PDB entry 2H3D | X-ray diffraction, 2.10 A resolution | chains A and B

# Chain A (and B)
Molecule: Nicotinamide phosphoribosyltransferase
Source organism: Mus musculus
Notes: EC 2.4.2.12; chain B of this document is another copy of the same molecule, construct and numbering; everything in this record applies to it too
Reference sequence: Q99KQ4 (NAMPT_MOUSE); residue numbers follow UniProt; this construct covers 1-491
Amino-acid sequence (494 residues; each row starts with the number of its first residue; numbers below 1 keep their minus sign (Gly-2 is residue -2)):
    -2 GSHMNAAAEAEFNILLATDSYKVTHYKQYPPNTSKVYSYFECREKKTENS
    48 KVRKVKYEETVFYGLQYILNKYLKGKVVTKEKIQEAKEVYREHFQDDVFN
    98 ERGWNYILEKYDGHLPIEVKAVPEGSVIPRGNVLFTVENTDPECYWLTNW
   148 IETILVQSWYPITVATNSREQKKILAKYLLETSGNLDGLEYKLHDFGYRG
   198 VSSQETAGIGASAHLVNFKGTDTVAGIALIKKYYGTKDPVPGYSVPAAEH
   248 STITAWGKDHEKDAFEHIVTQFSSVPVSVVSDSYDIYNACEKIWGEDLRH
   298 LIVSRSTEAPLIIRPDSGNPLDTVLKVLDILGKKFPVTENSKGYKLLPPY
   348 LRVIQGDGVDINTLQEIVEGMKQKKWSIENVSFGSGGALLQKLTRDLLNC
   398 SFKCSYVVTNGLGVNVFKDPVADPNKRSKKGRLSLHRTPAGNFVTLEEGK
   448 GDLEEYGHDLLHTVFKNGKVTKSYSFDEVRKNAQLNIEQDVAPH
Unresolved in the structure: -2 to 7, 42-52, 484-491 (chain B: -2 to 8, 42-52, 484-491)
Construct notes: modified residue (1, 368)
Modified / non-standard residues: Mse1 (selenomethionine); Mse368 (selenomethionine; parent Met)
Ligand contacts:
  - beta-nicotinamide ribose monophosphate (NMN), molecule 1: Asp16, Tyr18, Arg392, Asp393
  - beta-nicotinamide ribose monophosphate (NMN), molecule 2: Phe193, Arg196, Asp219, Ala244, Arg311, Asp313, Gly353, Ser382, Gly383, Gly384
Swiss-Prot annotation at these positions:
  - binding site (diphosphate): Arg196, His247, Arg311
  - binding site (beta-nicotinamide D-ribonucleotide): Asp219, Arg311 to Asp313, Gly353, Asp354, Gly384, Arg392
  - modified residue: Mse1 (N-acetylmethionine), Tyr188 (Phosphotyrosine), Ser472 (Phosphoserine)

# Interface between chain A and chain B
Pairs across the interface - 206 pairs, chain A then chain B:
  Phe9(A) - Gln201(B)
  Leu13(A) - Tyr195(B)
  Leu13(A) - Val221(B)
  Ala14(A) - Tyr195(B)
  Ala14(A) - Gln201(B)
  Thr15(A) - Tyr195(B)
  Thr15(A) - Asp219(B)
  Thr15(A) - Val221(B)
  Asp16(A) - Tyr195(B)
  Asp16(A) - Arg196(B)  salt bridge
  Asp16(A) - Asp219(B)
  Ser17(A) - Thr218(B)
  Ser17(A) - Asp219(B)  hydrogen bond (backbone-backbone)
  Ser17(A) - Val221(B)
  Ser17(A) - Ser241(B)
  Tyr18(A) - Arg196(B)  hydrogen bond
  Tyr18(A) - Asp219(B)  hydrogen bond (backbone-side chain)
  Tyr18(A) - Ala244(B)
  Tyr18(A) - Ala245(B)
  Tyr18(A) - Glu246(B)  hydrogen bond
  Lys19(A) - Arg196(B)
  Lys19(A) - Glu246(B)  salt bridge
  Thr21(A) - Pro243(B)
  Thr21(A) - Ala244(B)
  Thr21(A) - Phe269(B)
  His22(A) - Ala244(B)  hydrogen bond (side chain-backbone)
  His22(A) - Glu246(B)  salt bridge
  His22(A) - Thr249(B)
  Lys24(A) - His264(B)
  Lys24(A) - Gln268(B)
  Gln25(A) - Ala244(B)  hydrogen bond (side chain-backbone)
  Gln25(A) - Ala245(B)
  Gln25(A) - Thr249(B)  hydrogen bond
  Gln25(A) - Trp253(B)  hydrogen bond (backbone-side chain)
  Gln25(A) - Ile265(B)
  Gln25(A) - Phe269(B)
  Tyr26(A) - Ser248(B)  hydrogen bond
  Tyr26(A) - Thr249(B)
  Tyr26(A) - Ala252(B)  hydrophobic
  Tyr26(A) - Trp253(B)
  Pro27(A) - Ala252(B)
  Pro27(A) - Trp253(B)
  Pro28(A) - Trp253(B)
  Tyr69(A) - Gln201(B)
  Tyr87(A) - Val221(B)
  Glu89(A) - Pro236(B)
  Glu89(A) - Val237(B)
  Glu89(A) - Pro238(B)
  His90(A) - Thr218(B)  hydrogen bond (side chain-backbone)
  His90(A) - Gly239(B)  hydrogen bond (side chain-backbone)
  His90(A) - Tyr240(B)
  His90(A) - Ser241(B)  hydrogen bond (backbone-backbone)
  Phe91(A) - Ser241(B)
  Phe91(A) - Val242(B)
  Gln92(A) - Val237(B)
  Asn146(A) - Glu246(B)
  Asn146(A) - Ser248(B)  hydrogen bond
  Glu149(A) - Arg196(B)  salt bridge
  Glu149(A) - Glu246(B)
  Thr150(A) - Tyr195(B)
  Thr150(A) - Arg196(B)
  Ile151(A) - Gln201(B)
  Val153(A) - Arg196(B)
  Gln154(A) - Tyr195(B)  hydrogen bond (side chain-backbone)
  Gln154(A) - Val198(B)
  Gln154(A) - Ser200(B)
  Gln154(A) - Gln201(B)  hydrogen bond
  Trp156(A) - Arg196(B)  hydrogen bond (side chain-backbone)
  Trp156(A) - Gly197(B)
  Trp156(A) - Val198(B)  hydrogen bond (side chain-backbone)
  Trp156(A) - Ser199(B)
  Trp156(A) - Gln388(B)
  Tyr157(A) - Ser199(B)
  Tyr195(A) - Leu13(B)
  Tyr195(A) - Ala14(B)
  Tyr195(A) - Thr15(B)
  Tyr195(A) - Asp16(B)
  Tyr195(A) - Thr150(B)
  Tyr195(A) - Gln154(B)  hydrogen bond (backbone-side chain)
  Arg196(A) - Asp16(B)  salt bridge
  Arg196(A) - Tyr18(B)  hydrogen bond
  Arg196(A) - Glu149(B)  salt bridge
  Arg196(A) - Thr150(B)
  Arg196(A) - Val153(B)
  Arg196(A) - Trp156(B)  hydrogen bond (backbone-side chain)
  Arg196(A) - Arg392(B)
  Gly197(A) - Trp156(B)
  Val198(A) - Gln154(B)
  Val198(A) - Trp156(B)  hydrogen bond (backbone-side chain)
  Ser199(A) - Tyr157(B)
  Ser199(A) - Ser199(B)  hydrogen bond
  Ser199(A) - Thr203(B)  hydrogen bond
  Ser200(A) - Gln154(B)
  Ser200(A) - Ser200(B)  hydrogen bond
  Ser200(A) - Glu202(B)
  Ser200(A) - Thr203(B)  hydrogen bond
  Ser200(A) - Ile206(B)
  Gln201(A) - Phe9(B)
  Gln201(A) - Ala14(B)
  Gln201(A) - Tyr69(B)
  Gln201(A) - Ile151(B)
  Gln201(A) - Gln154(B)  hydrogen bond
  Gln201(A) - Glu202(B)  hydrogen bond (backbone-side chain)
  Glu202(A) - Ser200(B)
  Glu202(A) - Gln201(B)  hydrogen bond (side chain-backbone)
  Glu202(A) - Glu202(B)  hydrogen bond (backbone-side chain)
  Thr203(A) - Ser199(B)  hydrogen bond
  Thr203(A) - Ser200(B)  hydrogen bond
  Thr203(A) - Thr203(B)  hydrogen bond
  Ile206(A) - Ser199(B)
  Ile206(A) - Ser200(B)
  Thr218(A) - Ser17(B)  hydrogen bond (backbone-side chain)
  Thr218(A) - His90(B)  hydrogen bond (backbone-side chain)
  Asp219(A) - Thr15(B)
  Asp219(A) - Asp16(B)
  Asp219(A) - Ser17(B)  hydrogen bond (backbone-backbone)
  Asp219(A) - Tyr18(B)  hydrogen bond (side chain-backbone)
  Val221(A) - Leu13(B)
  Val221(A) - Thr15(B)
  Val221(A) - Ser17(B)
  Val221(A) - Tyr87(B)  hydrophobic
  Ile224(A) - His90(B)
  Pro236(A) - Glu89(B)
  Val237(A) - Glu89(B)
  Gly239(A) - His90(B)  hydrogen bond (backbone-side chain)
  Tyr240(A) - Glu89(B)
  Tyr240(A) - His90(B)
  Ser241(A) - Ser17(B)
  Ser241(A) - His90(B)  hydrogen bond (backbone-backbone)
  Ser241(A) - Phe91(B)
  Val242(A) - Phe91(B)
  Pro243(A) - Thr21(B)
  Ala244(A) - Tyr18(B)
  Ala244(A) - Thr21(B)
  Ala244(A) - His22(B)  hydrogen bond (backbone-side chain)
  Ala244(A) - Gln25(B)  hydrogen bond (backbone-side chain)
  Ala245(A) - Tyr18(B)
  Ala245(A) - Gln25(B)
  Glu246(A) - Tyr18(B)
  Glu246(A) - Lys19(B)  salt bridge
  Glu246(A) - His22(B)  salt bridge
  Glu246(A) - Asn146(B)  hydrogen bond
  Glu246(A) - Glu149(B)
  His247(A) - Lys415(B)  hydrogen bond
  Ser248(A) - Tyr26(B)  hydrogen bond
  Ser248(A) - Asn146(B)  hydrogen bond
  Ser248(A) - Cys401(B)
  Thr249(A) - His22(B)
  Thr249(A) - Gln25(B)  hydrogen bond
  Thr249(A) - Tyr26(B)
  Thr251(A) - Val413(B)
  Thr251(A) - Phe414(B)
  Ala252(A) - Tyr26(B)  hydrophobic
  Ala252(A) - Pro27(B)
  Ala252(A) - Val404(B)
  Trp253(A) - Gln25(B)  hydrogen bond (side chain-backbone)
  Trp253(A) - Tyr26(B)
  Trp253(A) - Pro27(B)
  Trp253(A) - Pro28(B)
  His264(A) - Lys24(B)
  Ile265(A) - Gln25(B)
  Gln268(A) - Lys24(B)
  Phe269(A) - Thr21(B)
  Phe269(A) - Lys24(B)
  Phe269(A) - Gln25(B)
  Asp279(A) - Pro417(B)
  Ser280(A) - Lys415(B)
  Ser280(A) - Asp416(B)  hydrogen bond (backbone-backbone)
  Ser280(A) - Pro417(B)
  Tyr281(A) - Phe414(B)
  Tyr281(A) - Asp416(B)
  Tyr281(A) - Pro417(B)
  Tyr281(A) - Val418(B)  hydrogen bond (backbone-backbone)
  Asp282(A) - Val418(B)
  Asp313(A) - Lys423(B)  hydrogen bond (backbone-side chain)
  Ser314(A) - Pro417(B)
  Gly315(A) - Ala419(B)
  Asp354(A) - Lys423(B)  salt bridge
  Gln388(A) - Trp156(B)
  Gln388(A) - Gln388(B)  hydrogen bond (backbone-side chain)
  Gln388(A) - Leu390(B)  hydrogen bond (side chain-backbone)
  Lys389(A) - Thr391(B)
  Leu390(A) - Gln388(B)  hydrogen bond (backbone-side chain)
  Thr391(A) - Lys389(B)
  Arg392(A) - Arg196(B)
  Arg392(A) - Gly197(B)
  Cys401(A) - Ser248(B)
  Val404(A) - Ala252(B)
  Val413(A) - Thr251(B)
  Val413(A) - Ala252(B)  hydrophobic
  Phe414(A) - Thr251(B)
  Phe414(A) - Tyr281(B)
  Lys415(A) - His247(B)  hydrogen bond
  Lys415(A) - Ser280(B)
  Asp416(A) - Ser280(B)  hydrogen bond (backbone-backbone)
  Asp416(A) - Tyr281(B)
  Pro417(A) - Asp279(B)
  Pro417(A) - Ser280(B)
  Pro417(A) - Tyr281(B)
  Pro417(A) - Ser314(B)
  Val418(A) - Tyr281(B)  hydrogen bond (backbone-backbone)
  Val418(A) - Asp282(B)
  Ala419(A) - Gly315(B)
  Lys423(A) - Asp313(B)  salt bridge
  Lys423(A) - Ser314(B)
  Lys423(A) - Asp354(B)  salt bridge
Other interface residues (no listed pair), chain A (95 interface residues in all): Val95, Thr220, Ala222, Lys255, Ile283, Tyr284, Arg311, Lys400, Asp420
Other interface residues (no listed pair), chain B (94 interface residues in all): Val86, Gln92, Val95, Thr220, Lys255, Ile283, Tyr284, Arg311, Lys400

# Overview
Chain A and chain B form an interface of 95 and 94 residues respectively; the contacts include 55 hydrogen
bonds and 11 salt bridges. Polar contacts include Asp16(A)-Arg196(B), Lys19(A)-Glu246(B) and
His22(A)-Glu246(B). Bound to chain A: beta-nicotinamide ribose monophosphate.
Both chains are Nicotinamide phosphoribosyltransferase (Mus musculus). Entry 2H3D (Crystal Structure of Mouse
Nicotinamide Phosphoribosyltransferase/Visfatin/Pre-B Cell Colony Enhancing Factor in Complex with
Nicotinamide Mononuleotide) was determined by X-ray diffraction, deposited together with 2H3B.
